3ZI8 - chain A; structure by X-ray diffraction, 1.50 A resolution.

# Chain A
Molecule: Putative fucose-binding lectin protein
From: Ralstonia solanacearum
UniProtKB: D8NA05 (D8NA05_RALSL); residues 1-90 here correspond to UniProt positions 2-91 (UniProt number = residue number + 1)
Chain sequence (90 residues; each row starts with the number of its first residue):
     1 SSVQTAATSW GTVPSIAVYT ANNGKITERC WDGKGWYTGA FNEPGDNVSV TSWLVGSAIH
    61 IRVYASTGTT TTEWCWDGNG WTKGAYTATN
Construct notes: engineered mutation Ala17 (Arg18 in D8NA05)
Bound ions: Mg2+: Ala7, Val50
Small-molecule neighbours: beta-L-fucopyranose (FUL): Ile16, Trp31, Trp36, Trp53, Arg62, Glu73, Cys75, Gly84, Ala85, Tyr86

# Overview
Chain A binds beta-L-fucopyranose. Ala7 and Val50 form the Mg2+ site.
Chain A is Putative fucose-binding lectin protein (Ralstonia solanacearum); the structure, Structure of the
R17A mutant of the Ralstonia soleanacerum lectin at 1.5 Angstrom in complex with ..., was determined by X-ray
diffraction (same publication as 4I6S).
